7CWU - chains H and L of the 15 polymer chains in the assembly; structure by electron microscopy, 3.50 A resolution.

# Chain H
Protein: heavy chain of P17 Fab
Organism: Homo sapiens
Notes: antibody fragment or engineered binder
Sequence (120 residues; each row starts with the number of its first residue):
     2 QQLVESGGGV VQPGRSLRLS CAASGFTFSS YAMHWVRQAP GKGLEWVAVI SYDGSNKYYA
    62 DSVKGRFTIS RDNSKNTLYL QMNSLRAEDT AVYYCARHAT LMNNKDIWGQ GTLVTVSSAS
Disulfide bonds: Cys-22/Cys-96

# Chain L
Protein: light chain of P17 Fab
Organism: Homo sapiens
Notes: antibody fragment or engineered binder
Sequence (108 residues; row label = number of the first residue in the row; numbering starts at 0):
     0 GDIQLTQSPS SLSASVGDRV TITCRASQSI SSYLNWYQQK PGKAPKLLIY AASSLQSGVP
    60 SRFSGSGSGT DFTLTISSLQ PEDFATYYCQ QSYSTPRTFG QGTKVEIK
Disulfide bonds: Cys-23/Cys-88

# Chain H / chain L interface
Pairs across the interface (27):
  Val-37(H) with Phe-98(L), hydrophobic
  Gln-39(H) with Gln-38(L), hydrogen bond
  Lys-43(H) with Tyr-87(L)
  Gly-44(H) with Tyr-87(L)
  Leu-45(H) with Gln-38(L); Pro-44(L), hydrophobic; Tyr-87(L); Phe-98(L)
  Trp-47(H) with Pro-95(L), hydrophobic; Arg-96(L)
  Tyr-59(H) with Thr-94(L)
  Tyr-95(H) with Lys-42(L), hydrogen bond (side chain-backbone)
  His-99(H) with Gln-89(L), hydrogen bond; Arg-96(L); Phe-98(L)
  Ala-100(H) with Asn-34(L); Leu-46(L), hydrophobic; Tyr-49(L), hydrophobic
  Leu-102(H) with Ser-31(L); Tyr-32(L), hydrophobic; Ala-50(L), hydrophobic
  Asn-105(H) with Tyr-49(L); Gln-55(L)
  Asp-107(H) with Leu-46(L)
  Trp-109(H) with Tyr-36(L), hydrophobic; Ala-43(L), hydrophobic; Pro-44(L), hydrogen bond (side chain-backbone)
Interface residues without a listed pair, chain H (17 interface residues in all): Thr-101, Asn-104, Gly-110
Interface residues without a listed pair, chain L (21 interface residues in all): Gly-41, Ser-91, Gln-100

# In short
17 residues of chain H and 21 residues of chain L are in contact, with 4 hydrogen bonds. Among the polar pairs
are Gln-39(H)/Gln-38(L), Tyr-95(H)/Lys-42(L) and His-99(H)/Gln-89(L).
Here chain H is heavy chain of P17 Fab and chain L is light chain of P17 Fab, both from Homo sapiens. Entry
7CWU (SARS-CoV-2 spike proteins trimer in complex with P17 and FC05 Fabs cocktail) was determined by electron
microscopy together with 7CWT and 7CWS from the same study.
